Entry 5QYF (X-ray diffraction, 1.49 A resolution); this record covers chains A and B.

Chain A:
Molecule: Pre-mRNA-splicing factor 8
From: Saccharomyces cerevisiae (strain ATCC 204508 / S288c)
Notes: fragment: yPrp8 RNaseH
UniProtKB: P33334 (PRP8_YEAST); residues 1836-2090 here = UniProt positions 1836-2090
Chain sequence (258 residues; row label = number of the first residue in the row):
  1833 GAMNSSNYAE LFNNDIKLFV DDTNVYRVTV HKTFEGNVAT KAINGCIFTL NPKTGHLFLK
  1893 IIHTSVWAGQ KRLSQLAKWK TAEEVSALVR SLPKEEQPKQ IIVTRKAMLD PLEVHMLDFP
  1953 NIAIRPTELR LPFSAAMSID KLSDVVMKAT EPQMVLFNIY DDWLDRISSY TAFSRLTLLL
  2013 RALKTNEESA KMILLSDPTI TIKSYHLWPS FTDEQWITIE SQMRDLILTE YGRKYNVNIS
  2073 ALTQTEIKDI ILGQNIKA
Unresolved in the structure: 2086-2090
Sequence notes: expression tag (1833-1835)
Ligand contacts:
  - r-1,2-propanediol (PGR), molecule 1: Asn1846, Asp1847, Ile1848, Lys1849, Asn1883, Lys1885, Thr1886
  - r-1,2-propanediol (PGR), molecule 2: Glu1945, Ile1954, Ala1955, Ile1956
  - r-1,2-propanediol (PGR), molecule 3: Ser1970, Ile1971, Asp1972, Leu2015, Lys2023, Leu2026, Leu2027, Ile2034, Leu2039, Trp2040, Pro2041

Chain B:
Molecule: A1 cistron-splicing factor AAR2
From: Saccharomyces cerevisiae (strain ATCC 204508 / S288c)
Notes: fragment: GAMA - Aar2(1-152) - SSSSS - Aar2(171-317); engineered mutation(s): L153_D170delinsSSSSS
UniProtKB: P32357 (AAR2_YEAST); residue numbers follow UniProt; this construct covers 1-152, 171-317
Chain sequence (308 residues; each row starts with the number of its first residue; note: 13 numbers in that range are skipped by the numbering (no residue carries them; nothing is unmodelled there); numbers below 1 keep their minus sign (Gly-3 is residue -3)):
    -3 GAMAMNTVPF TSAPIEVTIG IDQYSFNVKE NQPFHGIKDI PIGHVHVIHF QHADNSSMRY
    57 GYWFDCRMGN FYIQYDPKDG LYKMMEERDG AKFENIVHNF KERQMMVSYP KIDEDDTWYN
   117 LTEFVQMDKI RKIVRKDENQ FSYVDSSMTT VQENEL
   166 SSSSSDPAHS LNYTVINFKS REAIRPGHEM EDFLDKSYYL NTVMLQGIFK NSSNYFGELQ
   226 FAFLNAMFFG NYGSSLQWHA MIELICSSAT VPKHMLDKLD EILYYQIKTL PEQYSDILLN
   286 ERVWNICLYS SFQKNSLHNT EKIMENKYPE LL
Unresolved in the structure: -3 to 0, 166-169
Sequence notes: expression tag (-3 to 0); linker (166-170)
Ligand contacts: T9Y (ethyl 5-(trifluoromethyl)-1H-pyrazole-4-carboxylate): Phe120, Val121, Gln122, Lys125, Ile126, Lys128, Ile129, Phe214, Ser218, Asn219, Gly222, Glu223, Phe226
Curated features (UniProtKB/Swiss-Prot):
  - region: Leu261 to Ile282 (Leucine-zipper)
  - modified residue: Ser253 (Phosphoserine), Thr274 (Phosphothreonine)

Chain A / chain B interface:
Residue-residue contacts (17):
  Gln1907(A) - Met195(B)
  Gln1907(A) - Leu199(B)
  Leu1908(A) - Met195(B)  hydrophobic
  Trp1911(A) - Glu194(B)
  Trp1911(A) - Met195(B)  hydrophobic
  Trp1911(A) - Phe198(B)  hydrophobic
  Asp1942(A) - Lys184(B)  salt bridge
  Asp1942(A) - Phe198(B)
  Glu1945(A) - Lys184(B)  salt bridge
  Val1946(A) - Ile189(B)  hydrophobic
  Val1946(A) - Glu194(B)
  Val1946(A) - Phe198(B)  hydrophobic
  His1947(A) - Glu194(B)
  Leu1949(A) - Lys184(B)
  Leu1949(A) - Ser185(B)
  Leu1949(A) - Arg186(B)
  Asp1950(A) - Arg186(B)  salt bridge

Summary:
The interface between chain A and chain B involves 9 residues on one side and 8 on the other, with 3 salt
bridges. Polar pairs include Asp1942(A)-Lys184(B), Glu1945(A)-Lys184(B) and Asp1950(A)-Arg186(B). Chain A
binds 3 copies of r-1,2-propanediol. Ligands of chain B: compound T9Y.
Here chain A is Pre-mRNA-splicing factor 8 and chain B is A1 cistron-splicing factor AAR2, both from
Saccharomyces cerevisiae (strain ATCC 204508 / S288c). Entry 5QYF (PanDDA analysis group deposition --
Aar2/RNaseH in complex with fragment F2X-Entry F02a) was determined by X-ray diffraction together with 5QY1,
5QY2, 5QY3, 5QY4, 5QY5, 5QY6 and 128 further entries from the same study.
